Entry 7ROY (X-ray diffraction, 2.90 A resolution); this record covers chains A and D of the 3 polymer chains in the assembly.

Chain A (and D):
Protein: Protein fem-1 homolog B
Organism: Mus musculus
Notes: chain D of this document is another copy of the same molecule, construct and numbering; everything in this record applies to it too
UniProt: Q9Z2G0 (FEM1B_MOUSE); residue numbers follow UniProt; this construct covers 1-377
Sequence (381 residues; row label = number of the first residue in the row; numbers below 1 keep their minus sign (Ser-3 is residue -3)):
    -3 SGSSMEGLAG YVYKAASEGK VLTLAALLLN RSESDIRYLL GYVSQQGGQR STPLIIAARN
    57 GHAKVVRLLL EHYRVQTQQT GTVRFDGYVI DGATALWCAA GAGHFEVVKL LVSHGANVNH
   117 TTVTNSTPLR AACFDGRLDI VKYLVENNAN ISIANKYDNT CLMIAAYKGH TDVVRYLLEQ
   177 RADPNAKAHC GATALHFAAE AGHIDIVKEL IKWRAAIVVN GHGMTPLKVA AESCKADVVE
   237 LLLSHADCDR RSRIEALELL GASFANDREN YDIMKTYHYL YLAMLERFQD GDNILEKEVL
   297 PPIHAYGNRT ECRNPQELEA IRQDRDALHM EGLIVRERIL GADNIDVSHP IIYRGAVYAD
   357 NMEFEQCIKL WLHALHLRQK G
Not modelled in the structure: -3 to -2, 376-377 (chain D: -3 to 0, 375-377)
Construct notes: expression tag (-3 to 0)
Ion coordination: Zn2+ site 1: His185 (shared with 3 residues of chain G); Zn2+ site 2: Cys186, His218 (shared with 2 residues of chain G)
UniProt features mapped onto this chain:
  - binding site (Zn(2+)): His185, Cys186, His218
  - site: Asp342, Val343 (Cleavage)
  - mutagenesis: Arg126 (R126A/Q: Abolished association with BEX family proteins (BEX1, BEX2, BEX3 and/or BEX4), leading to constitutive ubiquitination of FNIP1), Cys186 (C186S: Abolished ability to promote ubiquitination of reduced FNIP1)
What the authors report for this chain:
  - Zn2+ coordination: His185, Cys186, His218
  - conformationally variable residues (side-chain flip): His185, His218
  - binding site for the ligand EPE: Ser122, Arg126
  - mutagenesis - R126A: unchanged binding to Folliculin-interacting protein 1
  - mutagenesis - R126A: unchanged catalytic activity with Folliculin-interacting protein 1
  - mutagenesis - R126A, C186S: decreased binding to CTP
  - mutagenesis - R126A/C186S: abolished binding to CTP
  - mutagenesis - C186S: decreased binding to BEX2 or BEX3

Chain A / chain D interface:
Residue-residue contacts (44):
  Lys10(A) - Lys138(D)
  Ser13(A) - Asp135(D)
  Glu14(A) - Phe101(D)
  Glu14(A) - Leu134(D)
  Glu14(A) - Asp135(D)
  Glu14(A) - Lys138(D)  salt bridge
  Gln42(A) - Asp168(D)  hydrogen bond
  Asn56(A) - Gly99(D)
  Asn56(A) - Arg133(D)  hydrogen bond (backbone-side chain)
  His58(A) - Phe101(D)
  His58(A) - Arg133(D)
  His58(A) - Asp135(D)  salt bridge
  Lys60(A) - Glu102(D)  salt bridge
  Gly99(A) - Asn56(D)
  Gly99(A) - His100(D)
  His100(A) - Gly99(D)  hydrogen bond (side chain-backbone)
  His100(A) - His100(D)
  Phe101(A) - Glu14(D)
  Phe101(A) - His58(D)
  Glu102(A) - Lys60(D)  salt bridge
  Phe130(A) - Asp82(D)
  Asp131(A) - Arg55(D)  salt bridge
  Arg133(A) - Asn56(D)  hydrogen bond (side chain-backbone)
  Arg133(A) - His58(D)
  Asp135(A) - Ser13(D)
  Asp135(A) - Glu14(D)
  Asp135(A) - His58(D)  salt bridge
  Lys138(A) - Glu14(D)  salt bridge
  Lys164(A) - Asp82(D)  salt bridge
  Asp168(A) - Gln42(D)
  Ala355(A) - Leu371(D)  hydrophobic
  Phe360(A) - Leu371(D)
  Phe360(A) - His372(D)
  Cys363(A) - Leu371(D)  hydrophobic
  Ile364(A) - Ile364(D)
  Ile364(A) - Trp367(D)  hydrophobic
  Ile364(A) - Leu368(D)  hydrophobic
  Ile364(A) - Leu371(D)  hydrophobic
  Trp367(A) - Trp367(D)  hydrophobic
  Leu368(A) - Cys363(D)  hydrophobic
  Leu368(A) - Trp367(D)  hydrophobic
  Leu371(A) - Ala352(D)
  Leu371(A) - Ala355(D)  hydrophobic
  Leu371(A) - Asp356(D)
Other interface residues (no listed pair), chain A (28 interface residues in all): Ala98, Leu134, Gln375
Other interface residues (no listed pair), chain D (30 interface residues in all): Lys10, Ile348, Phe360, Arg374

Summary:
28 residues of chain A face 30 of chain D across their interface; the contacts include 4 hydrogen bonds and 8
salt bridges. Among the polar pairs are Glu14(A)-Lys138(D), His58(A)-Asp135(D) and Lys60(A)-Glu102(D). From
the paper: a binding site for the ligand EPE at Ser122(A) and Arg126(A); R126A and C186S of chain A reduce
binding to CTP.
Chain A and chain D are both Protein fem-1 homolog B (Mus musculus); the structure, The structure of the
Fem1B:FNIP1 complex, was determined by X-ray diffraction.
